Entry 6OC1 (X-ray diffraction, 2.70 A resolution); this record covers chain A.

# Chain A
Protein: Dihydroorotate dehydrogenase (quinone), mitochondrial
From: Homo sapiens
Notes: EC 1.3.5.2
UniProt: Q02127 (PYRD_HUMAN); residues 29-395 here = UniProt positions 29-395
Chain sequence (369 residues; row label = number of the first residue in the row):
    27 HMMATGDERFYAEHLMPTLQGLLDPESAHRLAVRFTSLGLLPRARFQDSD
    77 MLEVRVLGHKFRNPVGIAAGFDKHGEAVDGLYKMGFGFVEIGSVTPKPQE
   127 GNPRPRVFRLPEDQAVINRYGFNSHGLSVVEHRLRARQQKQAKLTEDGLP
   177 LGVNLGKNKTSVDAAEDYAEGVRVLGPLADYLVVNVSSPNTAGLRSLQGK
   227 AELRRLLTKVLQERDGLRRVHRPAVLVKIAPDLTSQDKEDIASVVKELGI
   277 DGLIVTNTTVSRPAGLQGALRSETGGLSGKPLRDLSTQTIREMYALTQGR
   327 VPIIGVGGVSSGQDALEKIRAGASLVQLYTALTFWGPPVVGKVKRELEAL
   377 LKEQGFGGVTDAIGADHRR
Disordered / not traced: 27-30, 394-395
Sequence notes: expression tag (27-28)
UniProt features mapped onto this chain:
  - active site: Ser-214 (Nucleophile)
  - binding site (FMN): Ala-95 to Lys-99, Ser-119, Asn-180, Asn-211, Lys-254, Thr-282, Gly-305, Gly-334, Tyr-355, Thr-356
  - binding site (substrate): Lys-99, Asn-144 to Phe-148, Asn-211 to Asn-216, Asn-283, Thr-284
  - natural variant: Arg-135 (R135C: In POADS), Gly-152 (G152R: In POADS), Arg-199 (R199C: In POADS), Gly-202 (G202A: In POADS; G202D: In POADS), Arg-244 (R244W: In POADS), Thr-284 (T284I: In POADS), Arg-346 (R346W: In POADS), Asp-392 (D392G: In POADS)
Small-molecule neighbours:
  - 1SU (N-{7-cyano-6-[4-fluoro-3-({[3-(trifluoromethyl)phenyl]acetyl}amino)phenoxy]-1,3-benzothiazol-2-yl}cyclopropanecarboxamide): Tyr-37, Leu-41, Met-42, Leu-45, Gln-46, Pro-51, Ala-54, His-55, Ala-58, Phe-61, Thr-62, Leu-66, Leu-67, Pro-68, Phe-97, Met-110, Val-133, Tyr-355, Leu-358, Thr-359, Gly-362, Pro-363
  - FMN (flavin mononucleotide): Ala-94, Ala-95, Gly-96, Lys-99, Gly-118, Ser-119, Val-142, Asn-144, Tyr-146, Phe-148, Asn-180, Asn-211, Lys-254, Thr-282, Asn-283, Thr-284, Ser-304, Gly-305, Leu-308, Val-332, Gly-333, Gly-334, Val-335, Gln-353, Leu-354, Tyr-355, Thr-356
  - orotic acid (ORO): Lys-99, Ser-119, Asn-144, Arg-145, Tyr-146, Gly-147, Phe-148, Asn-211, Ser-214, Pro-215, Asn-216, Asn-283, Thr-284
From the paper describing this entry:
  - binding site for 1SU: Tyr-37, Gln-46, Leu-66

# Summary
Bound to chain A: orotic acid, flavin mononucleotide and compound 1SU. Curated annotation (UniProt) lists
active-site residue Ser-214, 14 FMN-binding residues and 14 substrate-binding residues. The paper reports a
binding site for 1SU at Tyr-37, Gln-46 and Leu-66.
Chain A is Dihydroorotate dehydrogenase (quinone), mitochondrial (Homo sapiens); the structure, Crystal
structure of human DHODH with TAK-632, was determined by X-ray diffraction together with 6OC0 from the same
study.
